PDB entry 4Y8K | X-ray diffraction, 2.60 A resolution | chains K and W of the 32 polymer chains in the assembly

# Chain K
Name: Proteasome subunit beta type-5
From: Saccharomyces cerevisiae (strain ATCC 204508 / S288c)
Notes: EC 3.4.25.1
UniProtKB: P30656 (PSB5_YEAST); residues 1-212 here correspond to UniProt positions 76-287 (UniProt number = residue number + 75)
Sequence (212 residues; numbered 1 to 212; the number before each row is that of its first residue):
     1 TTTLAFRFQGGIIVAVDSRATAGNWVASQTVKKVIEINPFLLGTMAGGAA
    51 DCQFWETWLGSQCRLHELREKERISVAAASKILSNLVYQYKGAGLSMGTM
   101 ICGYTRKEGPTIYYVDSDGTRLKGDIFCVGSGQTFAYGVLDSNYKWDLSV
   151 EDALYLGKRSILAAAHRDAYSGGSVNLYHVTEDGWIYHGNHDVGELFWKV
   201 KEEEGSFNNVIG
Bound ions: Mg2+: Ala165, Asp168, Ser171 (shared with Asp204(W) of chain W)

# Chain W
Name: Proteasome subunit beta type-3
From: Saccharomyces cerevisiae (strain ATCC 204508 / S288c)
Notes: EC 3.4.25.1
UniProtKB: P25451 (PSB3_YEAST); residues 0-204 here correspond to UniProt positions 1-205 (UniProt number = residue number + 1)
Sequence (205 residues; each row starts with the number of its first residue; numbering starts at 0):
     0 MSDPSSINGGIVVAMTGKDCVAIACDLRLGSQSLGVSNKFEKIFHYGHVF
    50 LGITGLATDVTTLNEMFRYKTNLYKLKEERAIEPETFTQLVSSSLYERRF
   100 GPYFVGPVVAGINSKSGKPFIAGFDLIGCIDEAKDFIVSGTASDQLFGMC
   150 ESLYEPNLEPEDLFETISQALLNAADRDALSGWGAVVYIIKKDEVVKRYL
   200 KMRQD
Unresolved in the structure: 0
Bound ions: Mg2+: Asp204 (shared with Ala165(K), Asp168(K), Ser171(K) of chain K)
Curated features (UniProtKB/Swiss-Prot):
  - modified residue: Ser30 (Phosphoserine)
  - cross-link: Lys69 (Glycyl lysine isopeptide (Lys-Gly) (interchain with G-Cter in ubiquitin))

# Interface between chain K and chain W
Contacting residue pairs (44):
  Arg19(K) - Asp204(W)  salt bridge
  Asn24(K) - Asp177(W)
  Asn24(K) - Ala178(W)  hydrogen bond (backbone-backbone)
  Asn24(K) - Leu179(W)
  Trp25(K) - Gln144(W)
  Trp25(K) - Arg176(W)
  Val26(K) - Arg176(W)  hydrogen bond (backbone-side chain)
  Val26(K) - Asp177(W)
  Val26(K) - Ala178(W)
  Ala27(K) - Arg176(W)  hydrogen bond (backbone-side chain)
  Ser28(K) - Arg176(W)
  Gln29(K) - Arg202(W)
  Phe135(K) - Leu33(W)  hydrophobic
  Ala165(K) - Asp204(W)
  His166(K) - Trp182(W)  hydrogen bond (backbone-side chain)
  His166(K) - Gln203(W)  hydrogen bond (side chain-backbone)
  Arg167(K) - Ser32(W)
  Arg167(K) - Leu33(W)
  Arg167(K) - Gly34(W)  hydrogen bond (side chain-backbone)
  Arg167(K) - Val35(W)
  Arg167(K) - Trp182(W)
  Asp168(K) - Ser32(W)
  Ala169(K) - Arg27(W)
  Ala169(K) - Ser32(W)  hydrogen bond (backbone-backbone)
  Ala169(K) - Ala178(W)
  Tyr170(K) - Ser32(W)
  Ser171(K) - Asp204(W)
  Gly172(K) - Asp204(W)
  Gly173(K) - Arg202(W)  hydrogen bond (backbone-side chain)
  Gly173(K) - Asp204(W)  hydrogen bond (backbone-side chain)
  Asp192(K) - Arg202(W)  salt bridge
  Val193(K) - Asp204(W)
  Gly194(K) - Arg202(W)
  Phe197(K) - Gln203(W)
  Trp198(K) - Lys200(W)
  Trp198(K) - Met201(W)
  Trp198(K) - Gln203(W)
  Asn209(K) - Asn37(W)  hydrogen bond (backbone-side chain)
  Asn209(K) - Lys38(W)  hydrogen bond (backbone-side chain)
  Val210(K) - Asn37(W)
  Val210(K) - Gln203(W)
  Ile211(K) - Leu26(W)  hydrophobic
  Ile211(K) - Asn37(W)
  Ile211(K) - Lys38(W)
Also at the interface, not in a pair above, chain K (26 interface residues in all): Asn208
Also at the interface, not in a pair above, chain W (23 interface residues in all): Ser5, Gln31, Asp175, Tyr198

# Summary
26 residues of chain K face 23 of chain W across their interface; the contacts include 11 hydrogen bonds and 2
salt bridges. Among the polar pairs are Arg19(K)-Asp204(W), Asp192(K)-Arg202(W) and Val26(K)-Arg176(W).
Ala165(K), Asp168(K), Ser171(K) and Asp204(W) coordinate Mg2+.
Here chain K is Proteasome subunit beta type-5 and chain W is Proteasome subunit beta type-3, both from
Saccharomyces cerevisiae (strain ATCC 204508 / S288c). Entry 4Y8K (Yeast 20S proteasome in complex with
H-APLL-ep) was determined by X-ray diffraction together with 4Y69, 4Y6A, 4Y6V, 4Y6Z, 4Y70, 4Y74 and 34 further
entries from the same study.
